8FUK - chains A and G of the 11 polymer chains in the assembly; structure by electron microscopy, 3.36 A resolution.

Chain A:
Molecule: Cas7
From: Vibrio cholerae
UniProt: A0A6I8WFX5 (A0A6I8WFX5_VIBCL); residue numbers follow UniProt; this construct covers 1-352
Chain sequence (352 residues; each row starts with the number of its first residue):
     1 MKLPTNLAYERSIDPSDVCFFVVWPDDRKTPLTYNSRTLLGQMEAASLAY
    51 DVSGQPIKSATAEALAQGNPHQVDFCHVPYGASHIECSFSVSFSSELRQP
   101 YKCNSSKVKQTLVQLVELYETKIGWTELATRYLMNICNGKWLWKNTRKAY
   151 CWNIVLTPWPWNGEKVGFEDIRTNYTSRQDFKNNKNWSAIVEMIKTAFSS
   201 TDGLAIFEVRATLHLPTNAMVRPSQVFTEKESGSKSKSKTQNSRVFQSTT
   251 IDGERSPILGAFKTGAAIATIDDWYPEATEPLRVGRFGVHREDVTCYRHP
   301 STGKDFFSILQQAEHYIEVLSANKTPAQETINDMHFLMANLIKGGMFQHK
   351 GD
Unresolved in the structure: 1, 229-240, 321-326, 349-352

Chain G:
Molecule: CRISPR-associated protein Cas8
From: Vibrio cholerae
UniProt: A0A6I8WFX4 (A0A6I8WFX4_VIBCL); numbering as in UniProt (aligned over 1-640)
Chain sequence (640 residues; each row starts with the number of its first residue):
     1 MQTLKELIASNPDDLTTELKRAFRPLTPHIAIDGNELDALTILVNLTDKT
    51 DDQKDLLDRAKCKQKLRDEKWWASCINCVNYRQSHNPKFPDIRSEGVIRT
   101 QALGELPSFLLSSSKIPPYHWSYSHDSKYVNKSAFLTNEFCWDGEISCLG
   151 ELLKDADHPLWNTLKKLGCSQKTCKAMAKQLADITLTTINVTLAPNYLTQ
   201 ISLPDSDTSYISLSPVASLSMQSHFHQRLQDENRHSAITRFSRTTNMGVT
   251 AMTCGGAFRMLKSGAKFSSPPHHRLNSKRSWLTSEHVQSLKQYQRLNKSL
   301 IPENSRIALRRKYKIELQNMVRSWFAMQDHTLDSNILIQHLNHDLSYLGA
   351 TKRFAYDPAMTKLFTELLKRELSNSINNGEQHTNGSFLVLPNIRVCGATA
   401 LSSPVTVGIPSLTAFFGFVHAFERNINRTTSSFRVESFAICVHQLHVEKR
   451 GLTAEFVEKGDGTISAPATRDDWQCDVVFSLILNTNFAQHIDQDTLVTSL
   501 PKRLARGSAKIAIDDFKHINSFSTLETAIESLPIEAGRWLSLYAQSNNNL
   551 SDLLAAMTEDHQLMASCVGYHLLEEPKDKPNSLRGYKHAIAECIIGLINS
   601 ITFSSETDPNTIFWSLKNYQNYLVVQPRSINDETTDKSSL
Unresolved in the structure: 1-96, 123-186, 243-255, 271-383, 458-463, 632-640

Chain A / chain G interface:
Residue-residue contacts - 42 pairs, chain A then chain G:
  Asn-6(A) with Ala-194(G)
  Glu-10(A) with Arg-503(G), salt bridge
  Arg-11(A) with Gly-507(G), hydrogen bond (side chain-backbone)
  Asp-14(A) with Lys-502(G); Ser-508(G), hydrogen bond; Lys-510(G)
  Pro-15(A) with Ser-508(G)
  Ser-16(A) with Cys-396(G), hydrogen bond
  Asp-17(A) with Arg-394(G), salt bridge; Cys-396(G), hydrogen bond
  Ser-92(A) with Lys-510(G), hydrogen bond
  Ser-94(A) with Lys-502(G), hydrogen bond
  Glu-96(A) with Lys-502(G), salt bridge
  Asn-104(A) with Asn-581(G)
  Trp-159(A) with Gln-493(G); Ile-513(G), hydrophobic; Phe-516(G), hydrophobic
  Asp-202(A) with Arg-428(G), salt bridge; Thr-498(G)
  Leu-204(A) with Val-497(G); Thr-498(G)
  Glu-208(A) with Ile-513(G)
  Val-226(A) with Lys-449(G); Arg-450(G)
  Phe-227(A) with Gly-451(G); Thr-469(G)
  Thr-228(A) with Asp-471(G), hydrogen bond
  Gln-247(A) with Arg-450(G)
  Ser-248(A) with His-446(G), hydrogen bond (backbone-side chain); Arg-450(G), hydrogen bond (backbone-side chain)
  Thr-249(A) with Arg-394(G); His-446(G); Arg-450(G); Asp-476(G)
  Thr-250(A) with His-446(G), hydrogen bond
  Phe-262(A) with Leu-452(G), hydrophobic
  Phe-287(A) with Phe-456(G); Ile-464(G), hydrophobic
  Val-289(A) with Phe-456(G), hydrophobic
  Cys-296(A) with Ile-464(G), hydrophobic
  Lys-343(A) with Glu-455(G), salt bridge
  Gln-348(A) with Tyr-197(G)
Interface residues without a listed pair, chain A (34 interface residues in all): Thr-5, Cys-19, Ser-90, Ile-206, Gly-285, Arg-286
Interface residues without a listed pair, chain G (33 interface residues in all): Gln-444, Thr-453, Val-457, Gln-474, Ile-511, Ala-512

Summary:
34 residues of chain A and 33 residues of chain G are in contact, with 10 hydrogen bonds and 5 salt bridges.
Among the polar pairs are Glu-10(A)/Arg-503(G), Asp-17(A)/Arg-394(G) and Glu-96(A)/Lys-502(G).
Chain A is Cas7 and chain G is CRISPR-associated protein Cas8, both from Vibrio cholerae; the structure, V.
cholerae TniQ-Cascade complex with Type III-B crRNA, was determined by electron microscopy.
